Entry 3CJ5 (X-ray diffraction, 1.92 A resolution); this record covers chain A.

== Chain A ==
Name: RNA-directed RNA polymerase
Organism: Hepatitis C virus subtype 1b
Notes: EC 2.7.7.48
Reference sequence: P26663 (POLG_HCVBK); residues 2-570 here correspond to UniProt positions 2421-2989 (UniProt number = residue number + 2419)
Chain sequence (576 residues; row label = number of the first residue in the row; numbers below 1 keep their minus sign (Met-5 is residue -5)):
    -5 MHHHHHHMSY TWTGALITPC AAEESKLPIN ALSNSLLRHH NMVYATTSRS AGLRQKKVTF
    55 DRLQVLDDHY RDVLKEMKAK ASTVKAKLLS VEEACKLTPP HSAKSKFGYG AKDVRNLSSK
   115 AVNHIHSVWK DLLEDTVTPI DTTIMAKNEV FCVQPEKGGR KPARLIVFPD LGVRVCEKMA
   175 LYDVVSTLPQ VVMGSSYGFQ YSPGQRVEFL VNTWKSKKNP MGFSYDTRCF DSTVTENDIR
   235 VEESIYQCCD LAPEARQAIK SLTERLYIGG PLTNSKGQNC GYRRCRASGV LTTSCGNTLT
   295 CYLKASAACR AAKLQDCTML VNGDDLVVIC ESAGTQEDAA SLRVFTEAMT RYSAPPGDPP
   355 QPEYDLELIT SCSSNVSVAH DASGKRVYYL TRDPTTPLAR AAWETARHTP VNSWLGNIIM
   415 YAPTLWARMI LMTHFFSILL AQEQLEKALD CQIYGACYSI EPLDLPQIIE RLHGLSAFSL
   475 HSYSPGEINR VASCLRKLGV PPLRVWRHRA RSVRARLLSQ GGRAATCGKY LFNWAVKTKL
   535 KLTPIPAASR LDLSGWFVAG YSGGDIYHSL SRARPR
Unresolved in the structure: -5 to -1, 151-152, 564-570
Construct notes: expression tag (-5 to 1)
Residues lining bound ligands: SX6 (N-(4-bromo-2-{[(3R,5S)-3,5-dimethylpiperidin-1-yl]carbonyl}phenyl)-4-morpholin-4-yl-4-oxobutanamide): Leu419, Arg422, Met423, Leu474, His475, Ser476, Tyr477, Ile482, Leu497, Arg498, Arg501, Trp528
Swiss-Prot annotation at these positions:
  - binding site (Mg(2+)): Asp220, Asp318, Asp319
  - modified residue (Phosphoserine): Ser29, Ser42
What the authors report for this chain:
  - binding site for SX6: His475, Ser476

== In short ==
Chain A binds compound SX6. From UniProt: 3 Mg2+-binding residues. The paper reports a binding site for SX6 at
His475 and Ser476.
Chain A is RNA-directed RNA polymerase (Hepatitis C virus subtype 1b); the structure, Crystal structure of
hepatitis c virus rna-dependent rna polymerase ns5b in complex with optimized small molecule ..., was
determined by X-ray diffraction (same publication as 3CIZ, 3CJ0, 3CJ2, 3CJ3 and 3CJ4).
